Entry 4BSJ (X-ray diffraction, 2.50 A resolution); this record covers chain A.

# Chain A
Protein: Vascular endothelial growth factor receptor 3
Organism: Homo sapiens
Notes: EC 2.7.10.1; fragment: extracellular domains 4 and 5 (d4-5), residues 330-553
UniProtKB: P35916 (VGFR3_HUMAN); residues 330-553 here = UniProt positions 330-553
Amino-acid sequence (232 residues; row label = number of the first residue in the row):
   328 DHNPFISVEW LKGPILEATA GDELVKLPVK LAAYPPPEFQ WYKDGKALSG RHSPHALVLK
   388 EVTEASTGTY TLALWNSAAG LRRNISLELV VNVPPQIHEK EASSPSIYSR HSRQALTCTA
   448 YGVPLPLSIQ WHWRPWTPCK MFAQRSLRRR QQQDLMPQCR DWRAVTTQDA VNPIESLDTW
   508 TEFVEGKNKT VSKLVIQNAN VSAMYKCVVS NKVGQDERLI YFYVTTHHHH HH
Not modelled in the structure: 470-483, 555-559
Differences from the reference sequence: cloning artifact (328-329); expression tag (554-559)
Swiss-Prot annotation at these positions:
  - glycosylation (N-linked (GlcNAc...) asparagine): Asn411, Asn515, Asn527
  - natural variant: Arg378 (R378C: In a renal clear cell carcinoma sample)
  - mutagenesis: Thr446 (T446E: Decreases autophosphorylation on tyrosine residues upon ligand binding; when associated with A-516. Abolishes autophosphorylation on tyrosine residues upon ligand binding ...), Lys516 (K516A: Decreases autophosphorylation on tyrosine residues upon ligand binding; when associated with E-446. Abolishes autophosphorylation on tyrosine residues upon ligand binding ...)
Cystine bridges: Cys445-Cys534, Cys466-Cys486
Covalently attached groups: N-acetylglucosamine (NAG) linked to Asn411, Asn515
What the authors report for this chain:
  - contacts within the chain: Glu344-Lys539 (salt bridge), Glu391-Tyr448 (hydrogen bond)
  - self-association interface (contacts with another copy of this molecule); pairs are residue here / residue on that copy: Ala429-Thr446 (hydrophobic contact), Ser430-Val518 (hydrophobic contact), Thr446-Ser430 (hydrogen bond), Lys516-Glu428 (hydrogen bond), His425, Glu428, Ser430, Thr446, Glu509, Lys516
  - mutagenesis - T446E/K516A: decreased signaling

# Summary
N-acetylglucosamine is covalently linked to Asn411 and Asn515. UniProt lists 2 mutagenesis sites. From the
paper: T446E/K516A reduce signaling; a self-association interface involving His425, Glu428 and Ala429 among
others.
Chain A is Vascular endothelial growth factor receptor 3 (Homo sapiens); the structure, Crystal structure of
VEGFR-3 extracellular domains D4-5, was determined by X-ray diffraction, deposited together with 4BSK.
